Entry 1Q86 (X-ray diffraction, 3.00 A resolution); this record covers chains A and Q of the 32 polymer chains in the assembly.

Chain A:
Molecule: 23S ribosomal RNA
Source organism: Haloarcula marismortui
Sequence (2922 nucleotides; each row starts with the number of its first residue):
     2 UUGGCUACUAUGCCAGCUGGUGGAUUGCUCGGCUCAGGCGCUGAUGAAGG
    52 ACGUGCCAAGCUGCGAUAAGCCAUGGGGAGCCGCACGGAGGCGAAGAACC
   102 AUGGAUUUCCGAAUGAGAAUCUCUCUAACAAUUGCUUCGCGCAAUGAGGA
   152 ACCCCGAGAACUGAAACAUCUCAGUAUCGGGAGGAACAGAAAACGCAAUG
   202 UGAUGUCGUUAGUAACCGCGAGUGAACGCGAUACAGCCCAAACCGAAGCC
   252 CUCACGGGCAAUGUGGUGUCAGGGCUACCUCUCAUCAGCCGACCGUCUCG
   302 ACGAAGUCUCUUGGAACAGAGCGUGAUACAGGGUGACAACCCCGUACUCG
   352 AGACCAGUACGACGUGCGGUAGUGCCAGAGUAGCGGGGGUUGGAUAUCCC
   402 UCGCGAAUAACGCAGGCAUCGACUGCGAAGGCUAAACACAACCUGAGACC
   452 GAUAGUGAACAAGUAGUGUGAACGAACGCUGCAAAGUACCCUCAGAAGGG
   502 AGGCGAAAUAGAGCAUGAAAUCAGUUGGCGAUCGAGCGACAGGGCAUACA
   552 AGGUCCCUCGACGAAUGACCGACGCGCGAGCGUCCAGUAAGACUCACGGG
   602 AAGCCGAUGUUCUGUCGUACGUUUUGAAAAACGAGCCAGGGAGUGUGUCU
   652 GCAUGGCAAGUCUAACCGGAGUAUCCGGGGAGGCACAGGGAAACCGACAU
   702 GGCCGCAGGGCUUUGCCCGAGGGCCGCCGUCUUCAAGGGCGGGGAGCCAU
   752 GUGGACACGACCCGAAUCCGGACGAUCUACGCAUGGACAAGAUGAAGCGU
   802 GCCGAAAGGCACGUGGAAGUCUGUUAGAGUUGGUGUCCUACAAUACCCUC
   852 UCGUGAUCUAUGUGUAGGGGUGAAAGGCCCAUCGAGUCCGGCAACAGCUG
   902 GUUCCAAUCGAAACAUGUCGAAGCAUGACCUCCGCCGAGGUAGUCUGUGA
   952 GGUAGAGCGACCGAUUGGUGUGUCCGCCUCCGAGAGGAGUCGGCACACCU
  1002 GUCAAACUCCAAACUUACAGACGCCGUUUGACGCGGGGAUUCCGGUGCGC
  1052 GGGGUAAGCCUGUGUACCAGGAGGGGAACAACCCAGAGAUAGGUUAAGGU
  1102 CCCCAAGUGUGGAUUAAGUGUAAUCCUCUGAAGGUGGUCUCGAGCCCUAG
  1152 ACAGCCGGGAGGUGAGCUUAGAAGCAGCUACCCUCUAAGAAAAGCGUAAC
  1202 AGCUUACCGGCCGAGGUUUGAGGCGCCCAAAAUGAUCGGGACUCAAAUCC
  1252 ACCACCGAGACCUGUCCGUACCACUCAUACUGGUAAUCGAGUAGAUUGGC
  1302 GCUCUAAUUGGAUGGAAGUAGGGGUGAAAACUCCUAUGGACCGAUUAGUG
  1352 ACGAAAAUCCUGGCCAUAGUAGCAGCGAUAGUCGGGUGAGAACCCCGACG
  1402 GCCUAAUGGAUAAGGGUUCCUCAGCACUGCUGAUCAGCUGAGGGUUAGCC
  1452 GGUCCUAAGUCAUACCGCAACUCGACUAUGACGAAAUGGGAAACGGGUUA
  1502 AUAUUCCCGUGCCACUAUGCAGUGAAAGUUGACGCCCUGGGGUCGAUCAC
  1552 GCUGGGCAUUCGCCCAGUCGAACCGUCCAACUCCGUGGAAGCCGUAAUGG
  1602 CAGGAAGCGGACGAACGGCGGCAUAGGGAAACGUGAUUCAACCUGGGGCC
  1652 CAUGAAAAGACGAGCAUAGUGUCCGUACCGAGAACCGACACAGGUGUCCA
  1702 UGGCGGCGAAAGCCAAGGCCUGUCGGGAGCAACCAACGUUAGGGAAUUCG
  1752 GCAAGUUAGUCCCGUACCUUCGGAAGAAGGGAUGCCUGCUCCGGAACGGA
  1802 GCAGGUCGCAGUGACUCGGAAGCUCGGACUGUCUAGUAACAACAUAGGUG
  1852 ACCGCAAAUCCGCAAGGACUCGUACGGUCACUGAAUCCUGCCCAGUGCAG
  1902 GUAUCUGAACACCUCGUACAAGAGGACGAAGGACCUGUCAACGGCGGGGG
  1952 UAACUAUGACCCUCUUAAGGUAGCGUAGUACCUUGCCGCAUCAGUAGCGG
  2002 CUUGCAUGAAUGGAUUAACCAGAGCUUCACUGUCCCAACGUUGGGCCCGG
  2052 UGAACUGUACAUUCCAGUGCGGAGUCUGGAGACACCCAGGGGGAAGCGAA
  2102 GACCCUAUGGAGCUUUACUGCAGGCUGUCGCUGAGACGUGGUCGCCGAUG
  2152 UGCAGCAUAGGUAGGAGACACUACACAGGUACCCGCGCUAGCGGGCCACC
  2202 GAGUCAACAGUGAAAUACUACCCGUCGGUGACUGCGACUCUCACUCCGGG
  2252 AGGAGGACACCGAUAGCCGGGCAGUUUGACUGGGGCGGUACGCGCUCGAA
  2302 AAGAUAUCGAGCGCGCCCUAUGGCUAUCUCAGCCGGGACAGAGACCCGGC
  2352 GAAGAGUGCAAGAGCAAAAGAUAGCUUGACAGUGUUCUUCCCAACGAGGA
  2402 ACGCUGACGCGAAAGCGUGGUCUAGCGAACCAAUUAGCCUGCUUGAUGCG
  2452 GGCAAUUGAUGACAGAAAAGCUACCCUAGGGAUAACAGAGUCGUCACUCG
  2502 CAAGAGCACAUAUCGACCGAGUGGCUUGCUACCUCGAUGUCGGUUCCCUC
  2552 CAUCCUGCCCGUGCAGAAGCGGGCAAGGGUGAGGUUGUUCGCCUAUUAAA
  2602 GGAGGUCGUGAGCUGGGUUUAGACCGUCGUGAGACAGGUCGGCUGCUAUC
  2652 UACUGGGUGUGUAAUGGUGUCUGACAAGAACGACCGUAUAGUACGAGAGG
  2702 AACUACGGUUGGUGGCCACUGGUGUACCGGUUGUUCGAGAGAGCACGUGC
  2752 CGGGUAGCCACGCCACACGGGGUAAGAGCUGAACGCAUCUAAGCUCGAAA
  2802 CCCACUUGGAAAAGAGACACCGCCGAGGUCCCGCGUACAAGACGCGGUCG
  2852 AUAGACUCGGGGUGUGCGCGUCGAGGUAACGAGACGUUAAGCCCACGAGC
  2902 ACUAACAGACCAAAGCCAUCAU
Disordered / not traced: 2-9, 126-127, 715, 971-998, 1560, 1952-1963, 2137-2236, 2339-2343, 2665-2666, 2915-2923
Metal / ion sites: Mg2+ site 1 near G28 (its only coordinating residue here); Na+ site 1: C40, G41, C443; Na+ site 2: G56, G61; Na+ site 3: G66, U107, U108; Mg2+ site 2 near U115 (its only coordinating residue here); Na+ site 4: C141, G142; Na+ site 5 near U146 (its only coordinating residue here); Mg2+ site 3: C162, U2276; K+ site 1: C162, U163, U172; Mg2+ site 4: A165, A167, C168; Na+ site 6: A165, A166, A167; Mg2+ site 5: A166, G219; 67 more Na+ sites not listed; 98 more Mg2+ sites not listed; 1 more K+ sites not listed
Residues lining bound ligands:
  - phenylalaninal (PHA), molecule 1: G2102, C2104, A2486, U2620
  - phenylalaninal (PHA), molecule 2: A2486, C2487, U2541, U2620
What the authors report for this chain:
  - binding site for CCA-phenylalanine-cariotic-acid-biotin: G2284, G2285
  - catalytic residues: A2486 (proposed by the authors, not directly observed)

Chain Q:
Molecule: 50S ribosomal protein L19E
Source organism: Haloarcula marismortui
Reference sequence: P14119 (RL19_HALMA); residues 1-148 here = UniProt positions 1-148
Sequence (148 residues; numbered 1 to 148; the number before each row is that of its first residue):
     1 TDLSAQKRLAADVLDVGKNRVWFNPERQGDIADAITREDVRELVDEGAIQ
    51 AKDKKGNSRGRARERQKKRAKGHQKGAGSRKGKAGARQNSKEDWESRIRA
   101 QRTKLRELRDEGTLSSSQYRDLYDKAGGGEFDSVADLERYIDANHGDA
Disordered / not traced: 144-148
Construct notes: conflict Lys71 (Tyr in P14119)

Interface between chain A and chain Q:
Contacting residue pairs - 174 pairs, chain A then chain Q:
  G792(A) with Lys83(Q), sugar contact; Ala86(Q), sugar contact
  A793(A) with Lys83(Q), sugar contact; Gly85(Q), hydrogen bond to the phosphate; Ala86(Q), phosphate contact
  G800(A) with Gly127(Q), hydrogen bond to the sugar; Gly128(Q), hydrogen bond to the base
  U801(A) with Asp124(Q), sugar contact; Lys125(Q), phosphate contact; Gly128(Q), sugar contact; Glu130(Q), hydrogen bond to the sugar
  G802(A) with Lys125(Q), phosphate contact; Glu130(Q), sugar contact
  G814(A) with Trp94(Q), sugar contact
  U815(A) with Trp94(Q), sugar contact
  G816(A) with Lys91(Q), salt bridge to the phosphate
  G817(A) with Lys91(Q), salt bridge to the phosphate
  G1386(A) with Gln28(Q), base contact
  G1387(A) with Thr1(Q), hydrogen bond to the sugar; Gln28(Q), sugar contact
  U1388(A) with Thr1(Q), hydrogen bond to the sugar
  C1395(A) with Asp2(Q), sugar contact
  C1396(A) with Thr1(Q), sugar contact; Asp2(Q), sugar contact; Leu3(Q), hydrogen bond to the sugar; Ser4(Q), sugar contact
  C1397(A) with Leu3(Q), sugar contact; Lys7(Q), salt bridge to the phosphate; Phe23(Q), hydrogen bond to the sugar; Pro25(Q), sugar contact; Gln28(Q), sugar contact
  G1398(A) with Lys7(Q), salt bridge to the phosphate; Val21(Q), phosphate contact; Trp22(Q), hydrogen bond to the phosphate; Phe23(Q), hydrogen bond to the phosphate; Pro25(Q), sugar contact
  A1399(A) with Trp22(Q), phosphate contact; Lys52(Q), salt bridge to the phosphate
  U1422(A) with Ala5(Q), phosphate contact
  U1499(A) with Arg41(Q), salt bridge to the phosphate
  U1500(A) with Arg37(Q), hydrogen bond to the base; Arg41(Q), salt bridge to the phosphate
  A1501(A) with Arg8(Q), hydrogen bond to the phosphate; Ile35(Q), sugar contact; Thr36(Q), phosphate contact; Arg37(Q), hydrogen bond to the phosphate
  A1502(A) with Arg8(Q), salt bridge to the phosphate; Arg37(Q), salt bridge to the phosphate
  G1540(A) with Glu95(Q), sugar contact; Arg99(Q), hydrogen bond to the phosphate
  G1541(A) with Arg99(Q), salt bridge to the phosphate
  U1548(A) with Arg59(Q), hydrogen bond to the phosphate
  C1549(A) with Arg59(Q), salt bridge to the phosphate; Arg63(Q), salt bridge to the phosphate; Gln66(Q), sugar contact
  C1565(A) with Ser58(Q), hydrogen bond to the sugar; Arg59(Q), phosphate contact; Gly60(Q), phosphate contact; Arg63(Q), salt bridge to the phosphate
  C1566(A) with Gly56(Q), phosphate contact; Asn57(Q), phosphate contact; Ser58(Q), phosphate contact; Arg59(Q), hydrogen bond to the phosphate; Arg63(Q), salt bridge to the phosphate
  C1593(A) with Ser116(Q), sugar contact; Ser117(Q), phosphate contact; Arg120(Q), base contact
  C1594(A) with Arg109(Q), salt bridge to the phosphate; Ser116(Q), phosphate contact; Tyr119(Q), phosphate contact; Arg120(Q), salt bridge to the phosphate
  G1595(A) with Arg109(Q), salt bridge to the phosphate; Tyr119(Q), hydrogen bond to the phosphate; Arg120(Q), salt bridge to the phosphate; Tyr123(Q), base contact; Asp124(Q), base contact
  U1596(A) with Arg102(Q), base contact; Arg106(Q), salt bridge to the phosphate; Tyr123(Q), hydrogen bond to the phosphate
  A1597(A) with Lys91(Q), hydrogen bond to the base; Trp94(Q), hydrogen bond to the sugar; Glu95(Q), sugar contact; Ile98(Q), sugar contact; Arg99(Q), salt bridge to the phosphate; Arg102(Q), salt bridge to the phosphate
  A1598(A) with Trp94(Q), phosphate contact; Arg102(Q), salt bridge to the phosphate
  G1704(A) with Asn57(Q), hydrogen bond to the base; Arg59(Q), hydrogen bond to the phosphate
  C1705(A) with Arg59(Q), salt bridge to the phosphate; Arg65(Q), hydrogen bond to the phosphate
  G1706(A) with Arg65(Q), salt bridge to the phosphate; Arg69(Q), salt bridge to the phosphate
  G1707(A) with Arg69(Q), salt bridge to the phosphate; Lys81(Q), phosphate contact; Gly82(Q), phosphate contact
  C1708(A) with Lys81(Q), hydrogen bond to the phosphate; Gly82(Q), hydrogen bond to the phosphate; Ala86(Q), sugar contact; Arg87(Q), salt bridge to the phosphate
  C1715(A) with Lys55(Q), hydrogen bond to the sugar; Asn57(Q), hydrogen bond to the sugar
  A1716(A) with Lys55(Q), hydrogen bond to the sugar; Gly56(Q), sugar contact; Asn57(Q), sugar contact
  A1717(A) with Lys54(Q), phosphate contact; Lys55(Q), hydrogen bond to the phosphate
  G1718(A) with Val16(Q), phosphate contact; Gly17(Q), hydrogen bond to the phosphate; Arg20(Q), salt bridge to the phosphate
  G1719(A) with Gly17(Q), phosphate contact; Lys18(Q), hydrogen bond to the phosphate; Asn19(Q), hydrogen bond to the phosphate
  C1720(A) with Asn19(Q), hydrogen bond to the phosphate
  G1760(A) with Ala77(Q), hydrogen bond to the base; Arg80(Q), hydrogen bond to the base; Lys81(Q), hydrogen bond to the sugar
  U1761(A) with Ala77(Q), base contact; Arg80(Q), sugar contact; Lys81(Q), sugar contact; Gly82(Q), sugar contact; Lys83(Q), sugar contact; Ala84(Q), phosphate contact
  C1762(A) with Lys83(Q), salt bridge to the phosphate; Ala84(Q), hydrogen bond to the phosphate
  U1784(A) with Ala77(Q), sugar contact; Gly78(Q), hydrogen bond to the phosphate
  G1785(A) with Gly76(Q), phosphate contact; Ala77(Q), phosphate contact; Gly78(Q), hydrogen bond to the phosphate
  C1786(A) with Gln74(Q), phosphate contact
  C1787(A) with Lys68(Q), salt bridge to the phosphate; Gln74(Q), hydrogen bond to the phosphate
  U1788(A) with Lys68(Q), phosphate contact; His73(Q), hydrogen bond to the base
  G1789(A) with Lys71(Q), base contact; His73(Q), hydrogen bond to the base
  C1790(A) with Lys71(Q), salt bridge to the phosphate; His73(Q), base contact
  C1793(A) with Arg97(Q), sugar contact; Ser133(Q), phosphate contact; Ala135(Q), phosphate contact
  G1794(A) with Ser96(Q), hydrogen bond to the sugar; Ala100(Q), phosphate contact; Ser133(Q), phosphate contact; Val134(Q), hydrogen bond to the phosphate
  G1795(A) with Ala100(Q), phosphate contact
  A1796(A) with Ser96(Q), base contact
  C1798(A) with Gln66(Q), sugar contact; Ala70(Q), phosphate contact
  G1799(A) with Arg87(Q), sugar contact; Gln88(Q), base contact
  G1800(A) with Lys75(Q), salt bridge to the phosphate; Arg87(Q), salt bridge to the phosphate; Gln88(Q), sugar contact
  A1801(A) with Arg80(Q), salt bridge to the phosphate; Arg87(Q), salt bridge to the phosphate
  G1802(A) with Gly72(Q), base contact; Arg80(Q), salt bridge to the phosphate
  U1813(A) with Gly78(Q), sugar contact; Lys81(Q), sugar contact
  U1817(A) with Lys81(Q), hydrogen bond to the base
  U2735(A) with Arg65(Q), salt bridge to the phosphate
  U2736(A) with Lys55(Q), hydrogen bond to the sugar; Asn57(Q), sugar contact; Arg61(Q), salt bridge to the phosphate
  C2737(A) with Lys55(Q), salt bridge to the phosphate; Gly56(Q), phosphate contact; Asn57(Q), phosphate contact; Ser58(Q), hydrogen bond to the phosphate; Arg61(Q), salt bridge to the phosphate
  G2738(A) with Ser58(Q), sugar contact; Arg61(Q), hydrogen bond to the phosphate
  A2739(A) with Arg61(Q), salt bridge to the phosphate
Interface residues without a listed pair, chain A (79 interface residues in all): C1421, C1423, C1436, U1539, G1556, A1567, G1703, A1783
Interface residues without a listed pair, chain Q (84 interface residues in all): Leu9, Asn24, Glu38, Asp53, Ala62, Ser79, Gly129

In short:
79 residues of chain A and 84 residues of chain Q are in contact, with 49 hydrogen bonds and 41 salt bridges.
Polar contacts include G800(A)-Gly128(Q), U1500(A)-Arg37(Q) and A1597(A)-Lys91(Q). Chain A binds
phenylalaninal. C40(A), G41(A) and C443(A) coordinate Na+ site 1. From the paper: the catalytic residue
A2486(A); a binding site for CCA-phenylalanine-cariotic-acid-biotin at G2284(A) and G2285(A).
Chain A is 23S ribosomal RNA and chain Q is 50S ribosomal protein L19E, both from Haloarcula marismortui; the
structure, Crystal structure of CCA-Phe-cap-biotin bound simultaneously at half occupancy to both the A-site
and P-site of ..., was determined by X-ray diffraction (same publication as 1Q7Y, 1Q81, 1Q82 and 1M90).
